Entry 8FU3 (electron microscopy, 2.88 A resolution); this record covers chains C and E of the 5 polymer chains in the assembly.

# Chain C (and E)
Molecule: Phosphoprotein
From: Human respiratory syncytial virus A2
Notes: chain E of this document is another copy of the same molecule, construct and numbering; everything in this record applies to it too
UniProt: P03421 (PHOSP_HRSVA); residues 1-241 here = UniProt positions 1-241
Amino-acid sequence (256 residues; row label = number of the first residue in the row):
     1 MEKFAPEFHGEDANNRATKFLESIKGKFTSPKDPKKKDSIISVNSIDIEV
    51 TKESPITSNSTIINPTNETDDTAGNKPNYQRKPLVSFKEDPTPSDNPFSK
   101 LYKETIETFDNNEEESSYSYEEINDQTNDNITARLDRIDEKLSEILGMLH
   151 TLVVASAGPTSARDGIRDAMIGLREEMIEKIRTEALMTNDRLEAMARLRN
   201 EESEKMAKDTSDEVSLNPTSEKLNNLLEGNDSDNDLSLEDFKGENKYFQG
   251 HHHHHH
Unresolved in the structure: 1-129, 192-256 (chain E: 1-130, 200-256)
Sequence notes: expression tag (242-256)
UniProt features mapped onto this chain:
  - region: M1 to S30 (Binding to monomeric RNA-free nucleoprotein), S39 to T57 (Important for viral particle assembly), R81 to F87 (Binding to host phosphatase PP1), D90 to D110 (Binding to protein M2-1), L216 to S232 (Binding to RNA-directed RNA polymerase L), S232 to F241 (Binding to the N-RNA complex)
  - site: T108 (Interaction with protein M2-1)
  - modified residue: T108 (Phosphothreonine), S116 (Phosphoserine), S117 (Phosphoserine), S119 (Phosphoserine), S232 (Phosphoserine), S237 (Phosphoserine)
  - mutagenesis: F87 (F87A: Almost complete loss of viral transcription. Complete loss of interaction with host phosphatase PP1), F98 (F98A: Complete loss of interaction with protein M2-1. Almost complete loss of viral transcription and loss of localization of protein M2-1 in inclusion bodies), L101 (L101A: Complete loss of interaction with protein M2-1. Almost complete loss of viral transcription and loss of localization of protein M2-1 in inclusion bodies), Y102 (Y102A: Complete loss of interaction with protein M2-1. Almost complete loss of viral transcription and loss of localization of protein M2-1 in inclusion bodies), T105 (T105A/D: Complete loss of interaction with protein M2-1. Almost complete loss of viral transcription and loss of localization of protein M2-1 in inclusion bodies), I106 (I106A: Complete loss of interaction with protein M2-1. Almost complete loss of viral transcription and loss of localization of protein M2-1 in inclusion bodies), T108 (T108D: Loss of interaction with protein M2-1 and loss of localization of protein M2-1 in inclusion bodies), F109 (F109A: Complete loss of interaction with protein M2-1. Almost complete loss of viral transcription and loss of localization of protein M2-1 in inclusion bodies), S116 to S119 (60% loss of transcription inhibition by M2-2), G172 (G172S: Almost complete loss of interaction with the nucleoprotein), E176 (E176G: Complete loss of interaction with the nucleoprotein), D233 (D233A: Complete loss of interaction with the N-RNA complex; when associated with A-239), 4 further mutagenesis entries in UniProt

# Chain C / chain E interface
Pairs across the interface (13):
  A169(C) - I181(E)
  L173(C) - A185(E)  hydrophobic
  E175(C) - T188(E)
  E175(C) - L192(E)
  I178(C) - A185(E)
  I178(C) - T188(E)
  I178(C) - N189(E)
  I178(C) - L192(E)  hydrophobic
  E179(C) - L192(E)
  R182(C) - N189(E)
  R182(C) - L192(E)
  R182(C) - E193(E)  salt bridge
  R182(C) - A196(E)
Other interface residues (no listed pair), chain C (10 interface residues in all): L142, L152, I171, G172
Other interface residues (no listed pair), chain E (11 interface residues in all): L142, L152, M177, E184

# Overview
Chain C and chain E form an interface of 10 and 11 residues respectively, with 1 salt bridge. Its one
salt-bridged contact is R182(C)-E193(E). Curated annotation (UniProt) lists 19 mutagenesis sites on chain C.
Chain C and chain E are both Phosphoprotein (Human respiratory syncytial virus A2); the structure, Structure
Of Respiratory Syncytial Virus Polymerase with Novel Non-Nucleoside Inhibitor, was determined by electron
microscopy.
